Entry 7AAJ (X-ray diffraction, 1.80 A resolution); this record covers chain B.

== Chain B ==
Molecule: Porphobilinogen deaminase
Source organism: Homo sapiens
Notes: EC 2.5.1.61
Reference sequence: P08397 (HEM3_HUMAN); numbering as in UniProt (aligned over 1-361)
Amino-acid sequence (363 residues; each row starts with the number of its first residue; numbers below 1 keep their minus sign (Gly-1 is residue -1)):
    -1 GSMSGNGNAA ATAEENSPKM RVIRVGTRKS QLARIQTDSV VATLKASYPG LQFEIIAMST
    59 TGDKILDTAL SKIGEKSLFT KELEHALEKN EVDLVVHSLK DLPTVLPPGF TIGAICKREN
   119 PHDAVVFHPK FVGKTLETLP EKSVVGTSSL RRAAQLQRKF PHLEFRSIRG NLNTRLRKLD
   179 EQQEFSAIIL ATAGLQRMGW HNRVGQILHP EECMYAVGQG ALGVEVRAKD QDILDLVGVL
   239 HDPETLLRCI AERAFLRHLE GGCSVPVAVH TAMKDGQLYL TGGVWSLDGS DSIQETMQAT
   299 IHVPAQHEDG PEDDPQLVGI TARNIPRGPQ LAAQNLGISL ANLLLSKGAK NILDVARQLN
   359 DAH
Disordered / not traced: -1 to 16, 58-74, 358-361
Differences from the reference sequence: expression tag (-1 to 0)
Covalent attachments: dipyrromethane cofactor (DPM) linked to Cys261
Ligand contacts: dipyrromethane cofactor (DPM; 3-[5-{[3-(2-carboxyethyl)-4-(carboxymethyl)-5-methyl-1H-pyrrol-2-yl]methyl}-4-(carboxymethyl)-1H-pyrrol-3-yl]propanoic acid): Leu30, Gln34, Ser96, Lys98, Asp99, Thr145, Ser146, Ser147, Arg149, Arg150, Ile166, Leu170, Arg173, Leu188, Ala189, Gly192, Arg195, Ala214, Gln217, Gly218
From the paper describing this entry:
  - binding site for dipyrromethane cofactor: Asp99, Arg173, Cys261
  - disease-associated variants - R167W, R173W: decreased catalytic activity (citing earlier work)
  - disease-associated variants - R173W: decreased stability (citing earlier work)

== Overview ==
Dipyrromethane cofactor is covalently linked to Cys261. The paper reports a binding site for dipyrromethane
cofactor at Asp99, Arg173 and Cys261; R167W and R173W reduce catalytic activity.
Chain B is Porphobilinogen deaminase (Homo sapiens); the structure, Human porphobilinogen deaminase in complex
with cofactor, was determined by X-ray diffraction (same publication as 7AAK).
